6ALF - chains B and J of the 8 polymer chains in the assembly; structure by electron microscopy, 4.10 A resolution (low resolution: residue-level contacts below are approximate; hydrogen-bond / salt-bridge calls are withheld).

== Chain B ==
Molecule: 29-nt DNA strand
Sequence (29 nucleotides; row label = number of the first residue in the row):
     1 GGGTATTCGC CGTGTACCTC TCCTAGCCC

== Chain J ==
Protein: DNA-directed RNA polymerase subunit beta'
Organism: Escherichia coli (strain K12)
Notes: EC 2.7.7.6
UniProtKB: P0A8T7 (RPOC_ECOLI); residues 1-1407 here = UniProt positions 1-1407
Amino-acid sequence (1407 residues; each row starts with the number of its first residue):
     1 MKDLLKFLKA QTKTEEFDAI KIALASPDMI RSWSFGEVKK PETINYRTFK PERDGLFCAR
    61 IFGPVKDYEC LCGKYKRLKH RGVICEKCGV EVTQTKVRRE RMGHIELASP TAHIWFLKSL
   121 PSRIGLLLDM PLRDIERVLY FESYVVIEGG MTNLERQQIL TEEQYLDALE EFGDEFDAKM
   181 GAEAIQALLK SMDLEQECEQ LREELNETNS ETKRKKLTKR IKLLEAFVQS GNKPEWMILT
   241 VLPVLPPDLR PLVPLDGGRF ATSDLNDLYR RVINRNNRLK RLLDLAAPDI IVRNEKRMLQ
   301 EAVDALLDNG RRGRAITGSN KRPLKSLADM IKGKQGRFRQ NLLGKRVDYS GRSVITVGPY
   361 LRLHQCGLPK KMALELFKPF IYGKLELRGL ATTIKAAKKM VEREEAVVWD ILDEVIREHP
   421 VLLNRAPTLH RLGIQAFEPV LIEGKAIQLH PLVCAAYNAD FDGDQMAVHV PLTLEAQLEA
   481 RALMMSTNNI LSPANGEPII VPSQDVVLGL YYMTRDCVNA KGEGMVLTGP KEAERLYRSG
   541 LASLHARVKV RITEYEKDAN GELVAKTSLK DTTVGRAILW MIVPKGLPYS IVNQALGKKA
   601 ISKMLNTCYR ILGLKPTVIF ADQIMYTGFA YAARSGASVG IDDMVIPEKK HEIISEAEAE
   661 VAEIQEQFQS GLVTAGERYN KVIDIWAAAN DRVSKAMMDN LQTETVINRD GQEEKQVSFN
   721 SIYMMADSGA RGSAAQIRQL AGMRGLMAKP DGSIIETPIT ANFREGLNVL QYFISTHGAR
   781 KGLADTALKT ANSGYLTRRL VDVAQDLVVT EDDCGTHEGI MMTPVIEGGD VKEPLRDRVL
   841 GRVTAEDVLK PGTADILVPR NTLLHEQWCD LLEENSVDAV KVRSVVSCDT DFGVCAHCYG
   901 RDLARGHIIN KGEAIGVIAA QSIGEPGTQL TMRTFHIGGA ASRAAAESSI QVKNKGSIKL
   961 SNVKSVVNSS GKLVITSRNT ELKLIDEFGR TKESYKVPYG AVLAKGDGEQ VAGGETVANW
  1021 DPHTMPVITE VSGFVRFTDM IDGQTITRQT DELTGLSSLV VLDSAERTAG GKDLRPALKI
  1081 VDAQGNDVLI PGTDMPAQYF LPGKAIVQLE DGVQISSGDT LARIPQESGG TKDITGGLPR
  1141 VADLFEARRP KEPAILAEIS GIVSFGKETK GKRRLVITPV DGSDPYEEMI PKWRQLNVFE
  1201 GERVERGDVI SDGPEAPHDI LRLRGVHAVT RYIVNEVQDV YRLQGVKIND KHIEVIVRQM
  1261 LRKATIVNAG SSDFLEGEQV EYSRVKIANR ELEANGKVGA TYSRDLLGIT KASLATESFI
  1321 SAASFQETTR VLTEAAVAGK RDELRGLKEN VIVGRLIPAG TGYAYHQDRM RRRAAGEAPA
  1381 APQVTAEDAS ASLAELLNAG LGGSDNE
Unresolved in the structure: 1-15, 934-947, 1127-1133, 1374-1407
UniProt features mapped onto this chain:
  - binding site (Zn(2+)): Cys70, Cys72, Cys85, Cys88, Cys814, Cys888, Cys895, Cys898
  - binding site (Mg(2+)): Asp460, Asp462, Asp464
  - modified residue: Lys983 (N6-acetyllysine)
  - mutagenesis: Gln504 (Q504P: Resistant to antibiotics salinamide A and B), Asn690 (N690D: Resistant to antibiotics salinamide A and B), Met697 (M697V: Resistant to antibiotics salinamide A and B), Ala735 (A735T: Resistant to antibiotics salinamide A and B), Arg738 (R738C/H/P/S: Resistant to antibiotics salinamide A and B), Ala748 (A748E: Resistant to antibiotics salinamide A and B), Pro758 (P758S/T: Resistant to antibiotics salinamide A and B), Phe763 (F763C: Resistant to antibiotics salinamide A and B), Ser775 (S775A: Resistant to antibiotics salinamide A and B), Ala779 (A779T/V: Resistant to antibiotics salinamide A and B), Arg780 (R780C: Resistant to antibiotics salinamide A and B), Gly782 (G782A/C: Resistant to antibiotics salinamide A and B), 1 further mutagenesis entry in UniProt
Bound ions: Zn2+ site 1: Cys72, Cys85, Cys88; Mg2+: Asp462, Asp464 (shared with 1 residue of chain R); Zn2+ site 2: Cys814, Cys888, Cys895, Cys898
What the authors report for this chain:
  - binding site for the 29-nt DNA strand: Arg47
  - binding site for the 20-nt RNA strand: Arg322

== Interface between chain B and chain J ==
Residue-residue contacts (19; chain B residue first):
  DG2(B) - Ser210(J)
  DA5(B) - Lys1172(J)
  DC10(B) - Arg311(J)
  DC11(B) - Arg311(J)
  DC11(B) - Glu1327(J)
  DG12(B) - Gln1326(J)
  DG12(B) - Glu1327(J)
  DT13(B) - Tyr795(J)
  DT13(B) - Gln1326(J)
  DG14(B) - Lys334(J)
  DG14(B) - Thr790(J)
  DG14(B) - Ala791(J)
  DT15(B) - Lys334(J)
  DT15(B) - Ala426(J)
  DT15(B) - Pro427(J)
  DA16(B) - Ala426(J)
  DC17(B) - Arg346(J)
  DC17(B) - Arg352(J)
  DT24(B) - Asn320(J)
Also at the interface, not in a pair above, chain B (13 interface residues in all): DT4, DC23
Also at the interface, not in a pair above, chain J (20 interface residues in all): Leu120, Asn209, Thr212, Asp256, Ser319, Gly794

== Summary ==
The interface between chain B and chain J involves 13 residues on one side and 20 on the other. From the
paper: a binding site for the 29-nt DNA strand at Arg47(J); a binding site for the 20-nt RNA strand at
Arg322(J).
Here chain B is a 29-nt DNA strand and chain J is DNA-directed RNA polymerase subunit beta' (Escherichia coli
(strain K12)). Entry 6ALF (CryoEM structure of crosslinked E.coli RNA polymerase elongation complex) was
determined by electron microscopy together with 6ALG and 6ALH from the same study.
